Entry 7BAA (X-ray diffraction, 1.10 A resolution); this record covers chains A and B.

[Chain A]
Name: 14-3-3 protein sigma
From: Homo sapiens
UniProtKB: P31947 (1433S_HUMAN); residues 1-231 here = UniProt positions 1-231
Chain sequence (236 residues; row label = number of the first residue in the row; numbers below 1 keep their minus sign (Gly-4 is residue -4)):
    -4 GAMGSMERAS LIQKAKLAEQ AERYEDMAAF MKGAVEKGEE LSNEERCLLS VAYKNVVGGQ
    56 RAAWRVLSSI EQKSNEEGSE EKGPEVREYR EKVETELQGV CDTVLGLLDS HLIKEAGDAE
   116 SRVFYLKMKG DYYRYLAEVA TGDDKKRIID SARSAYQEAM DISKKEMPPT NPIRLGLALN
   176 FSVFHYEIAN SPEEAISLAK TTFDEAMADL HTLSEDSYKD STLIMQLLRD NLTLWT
Sequence notes: expression tag (-4 to 0); engineered mutation Asn38 (Cys in P31947), Cys42 (Asn in P31947)
UniProt features mapped onto this chain:
  - site (Interaction with phosphoserine on interacting protein): Arg56, Arg129
  - modified residue (Phosphoserine): Ser5, Ser74
Glycans and other covalent adducts: compound T5Z linked to Cys42
Ion coordination: Mg2+ site 1 near Glu2 (its only coordinating residue here); Mg2+ site 2 near Glu39 (its only coordinating residue here); Mg2+ site 3 near Glu89 (its only coordinating residue here)
Small-molecule neighbours: T5Z (2-(4-bromanyl-3-methoxy-phenoxy)-2-methyl-N-(2-sulfanylethyl)propanamide): Ser45, Val46, Phe119, Lys122, Pro167, Ile168, Gly171, Leu172, Leu218, Ile219
From the paper describing this entry:
  - binding site for T5Z: Cys42

[Chain B]
Name: Estrogen receptor
UniProtKB: P03372 (ESR1_HUMAN); residues 588-595 here = UniProt positions 588-595
Chain sequence (8 residues; row label = number of the first residue in the row):
   588 AEGFPATV
Disordered / not traced: 588-590
Modified / non-standard residues: Thr594 (phosphothreonine; TPO)
From the paper describing this entry:
  - post-translational modification sites: Thr594 (citing earlier work)

[Interface between chain A and chain B]
Contacting residue pairs (21; chain A residue first):
  Lys49(A) with Thr594(B); Val595(B)
  Arg56(A) with Thr594(B)
  Arg60(A) with Phe591(B)
  Lys122(A) with Val595(B), hydrogen bond (side chain-backbone)
  Arg129(A) with Thr594(B)
  Tyr130(A) with Thr594(B)
  Gly171(A) with Val595(B)
  Leu174(A) with Ala593(B); Thr594(B); Val595(B)
  Asn175(A) with Thr594(B); Val595(B), hydrogen bond (side chain-backbone)
  Val178(A) with Pro592(B), hydrophobic; Ala593(B); Thr594(B)
  Leu222(A) with Val595(B), hydrophobic
  Asn226(A) with Pro592(B); Ala593(B), hydrogen bond (side chain-backbone)
  Leu229(A) with Pro592(B), hydrophobic
  Trp230(A) with Pro592(B), hydrophobic
Interface residues without a listed pair, chain A (17 interface residues in all): Asp126, Glu182, Ile219

[Summary]
Chain A and chain B form an interface of 17 and 5 residues respectively; the contacts include 3 hydrogen
bonds. Polar pairs include Lys122(A)-Val595(B), Asn175(A)-Val595(B) and Asn226(A)-Ala593(B). Covalently linked
compound T5Z: at Cys42(A). From the paper: a binding site for T5Z at Cys42(A); a modification site at
Thr594(B).
Here chain A is 14-3-3 protein sigma (Homo sapiens) and chain B is Estrogen receptor. Entry 7BAA
(Cys-42-tethered stabilizer 12 of 14-3-3(sigma)/ERa PPI) was determined by X-ray diffraction, deposited
together with 7B9M, 7B9R, 7B9T, 7BA3, 7BA5, 7BA6 and 4 further entries.
